Entry 6MPF (X-ray diffraction, 3.33 A resolution); this record covers chains A and P of the 23 polymer chains in the assembly.

[Chain A]
Molecule: 16S rRNA
Source organism: Thermus thermophilus HB8 (strain HB8 / ATCC 27634 / DSM 579)
Sequence (1508 nucleotides; each row starts with the number of its first residue; note: 4 numbers in that range are skipped by the numbering (no residue carries them; nothing is unmodelled there)):
     5 UGGAGAGUUUGAUCCUGGCUCAGGGUGAACGCUGGCGGCGUGCCUAAGAC
    55 AUGCAAGUCGUGCGGGCCGCGGGGUUUUACUCCGUGGUCAGCGGCGGACG
   105 GGUGAGUAACGCGUGGGUGACCUACCCGGAAGAGGGGGACAACCCGGGGA
   155 AACUCGGGCUAAUCCCCCAUGUGGACCCGCCCCUUGGGGUGUGUCCAAAG
   205 GGCUUUGCCCGCUUCCGGAUGGGCCCGCGUCCCAUCAGCUAGUUGGUGGG
   255 GUAAUGGCCCACCAAGGCGACGACGGGUAGCCGGUCUGAGAGGAUGGCCG
   305 GCCACAGGGGCACUGAGACACGGGCCCCACUCCUACGGGAGGCAGCAGUU
   355 AGGAAUCUUCCGCAAUGGGCGCAAGCCUGACGGAGCGACGCCGCUUGGAG
   405 GAAGAAGCCCUUCGGGGUGUAAACUCCUGAACCCGGGACGAAACCCCCGA
   455 CGAGGGGACUGACGGUACCGGGGUAAUAGCGCCGGCCAACUCCGUGCCAG
   505 CAGCCGCGGUAAUACGGAGGGCGCGAGCGUUACCCGGAUUCACUGGGCGU
   555 AAAGGGCGUGUAGGCGGCCUGGGGCGUCCCAUGUGAAAGACCACGGCUCA
   605 ACCGUGGGGGAGCGUGGGAUACGCUCAGGCUAGACGGUGGGAGAGGGUGG
   655 UGGAAUUCCCGGAGUAGCGGUGAAAUGCGCAGAUACCGGGAGGAACGCCG
   705 AUGGCGAAGGCAGCCACCUGGUCCACCCGUGACGCUGAGGCGCGAAAGCG
   755 UGGGGAGCAAACCGGAUUAGAUACCCGGGUAGUCCACGCCCUAAACGAUG
   805 CGCGCUAGGUCUCUGGGUCUCCUGGGGGCCGAAGCUAACGCGUUAAGCGC
   855 GCCGCCUGGGGAGUACGGCCGCAAGGCUGAAACUCAAAGGAAUUGACGGG
   905 GGCCCGCACAAGCGGUGGAGCAUGUGGUUUAAUUCGAAGCAACGCGAAGA
   955 ACCUUACCAGGCCUUGACAUGCUAGGGAACCCGGGUGAAAGCCUGGGGUG
  1005 CCCCGCGAGGGGAGCCCUAGCACAGGUGCUGCAUGGCCGUCGUCAGCUCG
  1055 UGCCGUGAGGUGUUGGGUUAAGUCCCGCAACGAGCGCAACCCCCGCCGUU
  1105 AGUUGCCAGCGGUUCGGCCGGGCACUCUAACGGGACUGCCCGCGAAAGCG
  1155 GGAGGAAGGAGGGGACGACGUCUGGUCAGCAUGGCCCUUACGGCCUGGGC
  1205 GACACACGUGCUACAAUGCCCACUACAAAGCGAUGCCACCCGGCAACGGG
  1255 GAGCUAAUCGCAAAAAGGUGGGCCCAGUUCGGAUUGGGGUCUGCAACCCG
  1305 ACCCCAUGAAGCCGGAAUCGCUAGUAAUCGCGGAUCAGCCAUGCCGCGGU
  1355 GAAUACGUUCCCGGGCCUUGUACACACCGCCCGUCACGCCAUGGGAGCGG
  1405 GCUCUACCCGAAGUCGCCGGGAGCCUACGGGCAGGCGCCGAGGGUAGGGC
  1455 CCGUGACUGGGGCGAAGUCGUAACAAGGUAGCUGUACCGGAAGGUGCGGC
  1505 UGGAUCA
  1516 C
Ion coordination: Mg2+ site 1 near G21 (its only coordinating residue here); Mg2+ site 2 near A53 (its only coordinating residue here); Mg2+ site 3: U62, G98; Mg2+ site 4: G69, G70; Mg2+ site 5: A109, G110, G284; Mg2+ site 6: G117, U118, G231; Mg2+ site 7 near C169 (its only coordinating residue here); Mg2+ site 8 near A201 (its only coordinating residue here); Mg2+ site 9: G294, G541; Mg2+ site 10 near A310 (its only coordinating residue here); Mg2+ site 11 near G319 (its only coordinating residue here); Mg2+ site 12 near C323 (its only coordinating residue here); 48 more Mg2+ sites not listed
Residues lining bound ligands: paromomycin (PAR): G1387, U1388, C1389, A1390, C1391, G1466, C1467, G1468, A1469, A1470, G1471, U1472, C1473

[Chain P]
Protein: 30S ribosomal protein S16
Source organism: Thermus thermophilus (strain HB8 / ATCC 27634 / DSM 579)
Reference sequence: Q5SJH3 (RS16_THET8); numbering as in UniProt (aligned over 1-83)
Sequence (83 residues; row label = number of the first residue in the row):
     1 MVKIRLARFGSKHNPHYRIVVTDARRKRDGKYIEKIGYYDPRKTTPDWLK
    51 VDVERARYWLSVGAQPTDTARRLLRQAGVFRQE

[Interface between chain A and chain P]
Pairs across the interface (88; chain A residue first):
  C43(A) with Lys-12(P), phosphate contact; His-13(P), phosphate contact
  G44(A) with Ser-11(P), phosphate contact; Lys-12(P), hydrogen bond to the phosphate
  C103(A) with Arg-25(P), hydrogen bond to the sugar
  G104(A) with Arg-25(P), phosphate contact
  G105(A) with Lys-27(P), salt bridge to the phosphate
  A128(A) with Met-1(P), base contact; Arg-25(P), base contact
  C129(A) with Met-1(P), hydrogen bond to the base
  C130(A) with Met-1(P), sugar contact; Gly-63(P), hydrogen bond to the sugar; Gln-65(P), hydrogen bond to the sugar
  C131(A) with Ser-61(P), hydrogen bond to the sugar; Gly-63(P), sugar contact
  G222(A) with Val-62(P), hydrogen bond to the base
  A223(A) with Val-2(P), sugar contact; Tyr-58(P), sugar contact; Trp-59(P), phosphate contact; Val-62(P), sugar contact
  U224(A) with Asp-23(P), hydrogen bond to the sugar; Ile-33(P), sugar contact; Trp-59(P), phosphate contact
  G225(A) with Asp-23(P), sugar contact; Arg-25(P), hydrogen bond to the sugar
  G304(A) with Gly-30(P), phosphate contact; Lys-31(P), phosphate contact
  G305(A) with Arg-26(P), salt bridge to the phosphate; Lys-27(P), salt bridge to the phosphate; Gly-30(P), phosphate contact; Lys-31(P), hydrogen bond to the phosphate
  C306(A) with Arg-26(P), salt bridge to the phosphate
  A369(A) with Tyr-17(P), hydrogen bond to the sugar
  U370(A) with Leu-6(P), phosphate contact; Tyr-17(P), hydrogen bond to the sugar; Arg-28(P), hydrogen bond to the base; Thr-69(P), hydrogen bond to the phosphate
  G371(A) with Arg-5(P), hydrogen bond to the phosphate; Leu-6(P), hydrogen bond to the phosphate; Arg-28(P), sugar contact; Thr-67(P), hydrogen bond to the phosphate; Thr-69(P), hydrogen bond to the phosphate
  G372(A) with Lys-3(P), salt bridge to the phosphate; Arg-5(P), salt bridge to the phosphate; Ala-24(P), sugar contact; Thr-67(P), phosphate contact
  C385(A) with Arg-28(P), hydrogen bond to the phosphate
  G386(A) with Arg-8(P), hydrogen bond to the phosphate; Arg-28(P), salt bridge to the phosphate
  G387(A) with Arg-8(P), salt bridge to the phosphate; Lys-12(P), phosphate contact; His-13(P), hydrogen bond to the phosphate
  A388(A) with Lys-12(P), salt bridge to the phosphate; His-13(P), salt bridge to the phosphate
  C443(A) with Arg-42(P), base contact
  G444(A) with Pro-15(P), sugar contact; Pro-41(P), sugar contact; Lys-43(P), salt bridge to the phosphate
  A445(A) with Lys-43(P), hydrogen bond to the phosphate
  A446(A) with Lys-43(P), salt bridge to the phosphate; Thr-69(P), base contact; Arg-72(P), sugar contact
  A447(A) with Asp-68(P), hydrogen bond to the sugar; Arg-72(P), phosphate contact
  C448(A) with Asp-68(P), sugar contact
  G456(A) with Gln-82(P), hydrogen bond to the base
  A457(A) with Arg-75(P), salt bridge to the phosphate; Phe-80(P), sugar contact; Arg-81(P), hydrogen bond to the phosphate; Gln-82(P), hydrogen bond to the sugar
  G458(A) with Arg-75(P), salt bridge to the phosphate; Arg-81(P), salt bridge to the phosphate
  A591(A) with Arg-18(P), hydrogen bond to the phosphate
  A592(A) with Arg-18(P), salt bridge to the phosphate
  G599(A) with Thr-45(P), sugar contact
  G600(A) with Asn-14(P), base contact; Thr-44(P), sugar contact; Thr-45(P), sugar contact
  C606(A) with Ser-11(P), sugar contact
  C607(A) with Phe-9(P), phosphate contact; Gly-10(P), sugar contact; Ser-11(P), hydrogen bond to the sugar; Asn-14(P), hydrogen bond to the sugar
  G608(A) with Phe-9(P), phosphate contact; His-16(P), sugar contact
  U609(A) with Lys-35(P), salt bridge to the phosphate; Tyr-38(P), phosphate contact
  G610(A) with Lys-35(P), salt bridge to the phosphate
Also at the interface, not in a pair above, chain A (47 interface residues in all): G226, A320, G373, C467, A590
Also at the interface, not in a pair above, chain P (50 interface residues in all): Asp-29, Tyr-32, Leu-60, Glu-83

[Overview]
47 residues of chain A and 50 residues of chain P are in contact, with 29 hydrogen bonds and 18 salt bridges.
Polar contacts include C129(A)/Met-1(P), G222(A)/Val-62(P) and U370(A)/Arg-28(P). Ligands of chain A:
paromomycin. The Mg2+ site 3 is built by U62(A) and G98(A).
Here chain A is 16S rRNA (Thermus thermophilus HB8 (strain HB8 / ATCC 27634 / DSM 579)) and chain P is 30S
ribosomal protein S16 (Thermus thermophilus (strain HB8 / ATCC 27634 / DSM 579)). Entry 6MPF (Structure of the
Thermus thermophilus 30S ribosomal subunit complexed with a 2-thiocytidine (s2C32) and inosine (I34) ...) was
determined by X-ray diffraction (same publication as 6DTI, 6MKN and 6MPI).
